1D9Q - chains B and C of the 4 polymer chains in the assembly; structure by X-ray diffraction, 2.40 A resolution.

[Chain B (and C)]
Molecule: Fructose-1,6-bisphosphatase
From: Pisum sativum
Notes: EC 3.1.3.11; chain C of this document is another copy of the same molecule, construct and numbering; everything in this record applies to it too
Reference sequence: P46275 (F16P_PEA); residues 1-357 here correspond to UniProt positions 51-407 (UniProt number = residue number + 50)
Chain sequence (357 residues; each row starts with the number of its first residue):
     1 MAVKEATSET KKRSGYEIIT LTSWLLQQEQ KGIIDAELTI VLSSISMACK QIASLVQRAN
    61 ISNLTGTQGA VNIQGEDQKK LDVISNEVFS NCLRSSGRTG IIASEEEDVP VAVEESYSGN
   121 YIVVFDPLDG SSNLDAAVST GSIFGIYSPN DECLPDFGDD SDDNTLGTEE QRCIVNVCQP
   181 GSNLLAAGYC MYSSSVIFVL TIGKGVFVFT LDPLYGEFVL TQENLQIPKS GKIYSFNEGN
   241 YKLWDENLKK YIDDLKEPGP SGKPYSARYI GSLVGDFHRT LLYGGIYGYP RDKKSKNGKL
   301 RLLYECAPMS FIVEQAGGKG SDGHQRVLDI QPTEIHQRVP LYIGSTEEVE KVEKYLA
Unresolved in the structure: 1-15, 66-74 (chain C: 1-17, 66-74, 159-162)
Disulfide bonds: Cys153-Cys173

[Interface between chain B and chain C]
Contacting residue pairs - 30 pairs, chain B then chain C:
  Tyr16(B) - Arg94(C)
  Tyr16(B) - Ser95(C)
  Glu17(B) - Asn91(C)
  Ile18(B) - Cys92(C)  hydrophobic
  Ile19(B) - Ser95(C)
  Thr20(B) - Met47(C)
  Thr22(B) - Thr22(C)
  Thr22(B) - Ser43(C)
  Ser23(B) - Ile40(C)
  Leu26(B) - Leu26(C)  hydrophobic
  Leu26(B) - Thr39(C)
  Leu26(B) - Ile40(C)  hydrophobic
  Glu29(B) - Glu29(C)
  Gln30(B) - Ala36(C)
  Gln30(B) - Ile40(C)
  Ile40(B) - Gln30(C)
  Ser43(B) - Leu26(C)
  Met47(B) - Thr20(C)
  Met47(B) - Thr22(C)
  Met47(B) - Ser23(C)  hydrogen bond
  Met47(B) - Glu217(C)
  Lys50(B) - Glu217(C)  salt bridge
  Ser54(B) - Tyr215(C)
  Tyr215(B) - Met47(C)  hydrophobic
  Tyr215(B) - Lys50(C)  hydrogen bond (backbone-side chain)
  Tyr215(B) - Gln51(C)
  Tyr215(B) - Gly216(C)
  Gly216(B) - Gly216(C)
  Glu217(B) - Met47(C)
  Glu217(B) - Lys50(C)  salt bridge
Also at the interface, not in a pair above, chain B (22 interface residues in all): Gln27, Ala36, Glu37, Thr39
Also at the interface, not in a pair above, chain C (22 interface residues in all): Glu37, Ser44

[Summary]
Chain B and chain C each contribute 22 residues to their interface, with 2 hydrogen bonds and 2 salt bridges.
Polar pairs include Lys50(B)-Glu217(C), Met47(B)-Ser23(C) and Tyr215(B)-Lys50(C).
Both chains are Fructose-1,6-bisphosphatase (Pisum sativum). Entry 1D9Q (Oxidized pea
fructose-1,6-bisphosphatase form 1) was determined by X-ray diffraction together with 1DBZ and 1DCU from the
same study.
